PDB entry 6QJP | electron microscopy, 3.50 A resolution | chains A and C of the 3 polymer chains in the assembly

== Chain A (and C) ==
Protein: Microtubule-associated protein tau
Source organism: Homo sapiens
Notes: chain C of this document is another copy of the same molecule, construct and numbering; everything in this record applies to it too
Reference sequence: P10636 (TAU_HUMAN), isoform P10636-8; residues 274-321 here = UniProt positions 274-321
Chain sequence (48 residues; numbered 274 to 321; the number before each row is that of its first residue):
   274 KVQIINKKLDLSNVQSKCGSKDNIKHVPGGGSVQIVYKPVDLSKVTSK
Not modelled in the structure: 291-303
Reported in the primary citation:
  - contacts within the chain: K280-D314, K281-D283
  - conformationally variable residues (side-chain flip): K280, K281
  - post-translational modification sites: S320 (citing earlier work)
  - disease-associated variants - P301L, P301S, P301T (citing earlier work)
  - disease-associated variants - P301S: increased growth in response to heparin-induced tau aggregation (citing earlier work)

== How chain A and chain C interact ==
Residue-residue contacts (75; chain A residue first):
  K274(A) - K274(C)  hydrogen bond (backbone-backbone)
  K274(A) - V275(C)  hydrogen bond (backbone-backbone)
  V275(A) - V275(C)
  Q276(A) - V275(C)  hydrogen bond (backbone-backbone)
  Q276(A) - Q276(C)  hydrogen bond
  Q276(A) - I277(C)  hydrogen bond (backbone-backbone)
  Q276(A) - V318(C)
  Q276(A) - T319(C)
  I277(A) - I277(C)
  I278(A) - I277(C)  hydrogen bond (backbone-backbone)
  I278(A) - I278(C)  hydrophobic
  I278(A) - N279(C)  hydrogen bond (backbone-backbone)
  I278(A) - V318(C)  hydrophobic
  N279(A) - N279(C)  hydrogen bond
  K280(A) - N279(C)  hydrogen bond (backbone-backbone)
  K280(A) - K280(C)
  K280(A) - K281(C)  hydrogen bond (backbone-backbone)
  K280(A) - L315(C)  hydrogen bond (side chain-backbone)
  K281(A) - K281(C)
  L282(A) - K281(C)  hydrogen bond (backbone-backbone)
  L282(A) - L282(C)
  L282(A) - D283(C)  hydrogen bond (backbone-backbone)
  D283(A) - D283(C)
  L284(A) - D283(C)  hydrogen bond (backbone-backbone)
  L284(A) - L284(C)
  L284(A) - S285(C)  hydrogen bond (backbone-backbone)
  L284(A) - Q307(C)
  L284(A) - V309(C)  hydrophobic
  S285(A) - S285(C)
  S285(A) - Q307(C)  hydrogen bond (backbone-side chain)
  N286(A) - S285(C)  hydrogen bond (backbone-backbone)
  N286(A) - N286(C)  hydrogen bond
  N286(A) - V287(C)  hydrogen bond (backbone-backbone)
  N286(A) - Q307(C)  hydrogen bond
  V287(A) - V287(C)
  Q288(A) - V287(C)  hydrogen bond (backbone-backbone)
  Q288(A) - Q288(C)
  Q288(A) - S289(C)  hydrogen bond (backbone-backbone)
  Q288(A) - G304(C)
  S289(A) - S289(C)
  K290(A) - S289(C)  hydrogen bond (backbone-backbone)
  K290(A) - K290(C)
  S305(A) - S305(C)
  S305(A) - V306(C)  hydrogen bond (backbone-backbone)
  V306(A) - V306(C)
  Q307(A) - V306(C)  hydrogen bond (backbone-backbone)
  Q307(A) - Q307(C)  hydrogen bond
  Q307(A) - I308(C)  hydrogen bond (backbone-backbone)
  I308(A) - I308(C)
  V309(A) - I308(C)  hydrogen bond (backbone-backbone)
  V309(A) - V309(C)
  V309(A) - Y310(C)  hydrogen bond (backbone-backbone)
  Y310(A) - Y310(C)  hydrophobic
  K311(A) - Y310(C)  hydrogen bond (backbone-backbone)
  K311(A) - K311(C)
  P312(A) - Y310(C)
  P312(A) - K311(C)
  P312(A) - P312(C)
  P312(A) - V313(C)  hydrogen bond (backbone-backbone)
  V313(A) - V313(C)
  D314(A) - V313(C)  hydrogen bond (backbone-backbone)
  D314(A) - D314(C)
  D314(A) - L315(C)  hydrogen bond (backbone-backbone)
  L315(A) - L315(C)
  S316(A) - L315(C)  hydrogen bond (backbone-backbone)
  S316(A) - S316(C)
  S316(A) - K317(C)  hydrogen bond (backbone-backbone)
  K317(A) - K317(C)
  V318(A) - K317(C)  hydrogen bond (backbone-backbone)
  V318(A) - V318(C)
  V318(A) - T319(C)  hydrogen bond (backbone-backbone)
  T319(A) - T319(C)
  S320(A) - T319(C)
  S320(A) - S320(C)
  S320(A) - K321(C)  hydrogen bond (backbone-backbone)
Interface residues without a listed pair, chain A (35 interface residues in all): G304, K321

== In short ==
Chain A and chain C each contribute 35 residues to their interface, with 38 hydrogen bonds. Among the polar
pairs are Q276(A)-Q276(C), N279(A)-N279(C) and K280(A)-L315(C). The paper reports that P301S of chain A
increases growth in response to heparin-induced tau aggregation; a modification site at S320(A).
Both chains are Microtubule-associated protein tau (Homo sapiens). Entry 6QJP (Cryo-EM structure of
heparin-induced 2N4R tau jagged filaments) was determined by electron microscopy together with 6QJM, 6QJH and
6QJQ from the same study.
